3QNO - chains A and P of the 3 polymer chains in the assembly; structure by X-ray diffraction, 1.88 A resolution.

Chain A:
Protein: DNA Polymerase
Source organism: Enterobacteria phage RB69
Notes: EC 2.7.7.7
Reference sequence: Q38087 (DPOL_BPR69); numbering as in UniProt (aligned over 1-901)
Sequence (901 residues; each row starts with the number of its first residue):
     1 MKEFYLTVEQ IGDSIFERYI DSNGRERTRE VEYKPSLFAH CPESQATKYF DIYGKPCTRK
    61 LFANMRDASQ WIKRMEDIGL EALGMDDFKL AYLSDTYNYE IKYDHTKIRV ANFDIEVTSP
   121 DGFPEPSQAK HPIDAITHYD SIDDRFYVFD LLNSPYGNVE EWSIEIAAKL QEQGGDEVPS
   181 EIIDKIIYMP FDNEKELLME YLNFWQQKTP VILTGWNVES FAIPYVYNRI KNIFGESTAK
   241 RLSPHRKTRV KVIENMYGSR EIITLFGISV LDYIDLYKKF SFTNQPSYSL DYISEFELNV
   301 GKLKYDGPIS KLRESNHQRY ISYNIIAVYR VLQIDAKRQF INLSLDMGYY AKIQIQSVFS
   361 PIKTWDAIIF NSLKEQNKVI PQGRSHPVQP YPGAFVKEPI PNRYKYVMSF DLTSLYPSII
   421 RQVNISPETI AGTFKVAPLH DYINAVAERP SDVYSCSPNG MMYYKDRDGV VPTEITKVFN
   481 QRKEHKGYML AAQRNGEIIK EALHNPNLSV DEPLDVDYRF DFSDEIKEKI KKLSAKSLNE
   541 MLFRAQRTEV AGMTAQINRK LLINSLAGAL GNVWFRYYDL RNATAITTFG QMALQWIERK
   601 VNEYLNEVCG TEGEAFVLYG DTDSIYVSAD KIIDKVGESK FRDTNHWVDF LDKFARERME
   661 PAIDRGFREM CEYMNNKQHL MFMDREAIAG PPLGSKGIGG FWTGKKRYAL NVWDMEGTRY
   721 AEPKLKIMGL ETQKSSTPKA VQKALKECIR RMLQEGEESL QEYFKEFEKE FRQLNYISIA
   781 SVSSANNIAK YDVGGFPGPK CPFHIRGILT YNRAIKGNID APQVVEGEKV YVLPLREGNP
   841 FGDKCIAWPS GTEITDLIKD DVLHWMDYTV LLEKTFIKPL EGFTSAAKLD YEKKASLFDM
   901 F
Sequence notes: conflict Ala222 (Asp in Q38087), Ala327 (Asp in Q38087); engineered mutation Ala567 (Tyr in Q38087)
Metal / ion sites: Ca2+ site 1 near Glu116 (its only coordinating residue here); Ca2+ site 2: Asp411, Leu412, Asp623 (together with ATP); Ca2+ site 3: Asp411, Asp623 (together with ATP); Ca2+ site 4: Asn505, Asn507, Lys531
Residues lining bound ligands: ATP (adenosine-5'-triphosphate): Asp411, Leu412, Thr413, Ser414, Leu415, Tyr416, Pro417, Arg482, Lys486, Lys560, Leu561, Asn564, Thr622, Asp623
UniProt features mapped onto this chain:
  - region: Thr248 to Thr264 (Beta hairpin), Lys705 to Tyr708 (Binding of DNA in B-conformation), Leu897 to Phe901 (Interaction with the polymerase clamp)
  - binding site (Mg(2+)): Asp114, Glu116, Asp411, Leu412, Asp623
  - binding site (substrate): Ser414 to Tyr416, Arg482, Lys560
  - site: Asp621 (Optimization of metal coordination by the polymerase active site), Lys706 (Optimization of metal coordination by the polymerase active site), Asp714 (Essential for viral replication)
  - mutagenesis: Leu415 (L415A/G: Decreases base selectivity by several hundred fold; L415G/F: Increased misinsertion, increased mismatch extension and inefficient proofreading; L415M: No effect on base selectivity), Leu561 (L561A: No effect on the ability to recognize damaged DNA. Increase in probability of nucleotide incorporation), Ser565 (S565G: Increased incorporation efficiency of correct dNMPs; when associated with A-567), Asp621 (D621A: Drastic decrease in the efficiency of incorporation of dGMP), Lys706 (K706A: Almost complete loss of polymerase activity), Asp714 (D714A: Complete loss of viral replication)
From the paper describing this entry:
  - mutagenesis - Y567A (200-fold): increased catalytic activity on ATP
  - mutagenesis - Y567A: increased binding to ATP
  - conformationally variable residues: Ala567, Gly568
  - binding site for DNA Tempalte: Leu561, Gly568

Chain P:
Molecule: DNA Primer
Sequence (13 nucleotides; numbered 103 to 115; the number before each row is that of its first residue):
   103 GCGGACTGCT TAC
Modified / non-standard residues: DOC (2',3'-dideoxycytidine-5'-monophosphate) at position 115

Chain A / chain P interface:
Contacting residue pairs - 28 pairs, chain A then chain P:
  Asn284(A) with DT112(P), sugar contact; DT113(P), hydrogen bond to the phosphate
  Asp621(A) with DOC_115(P), sugar contact
  Thr622(A) with DOC_115(P), sugar contact
  Asp623(A) with DOC_115(P), sugar contact
  Lys706(A) with DA114(P), hydrogen bond to the base
  Tyr708(A) with DOC_115(P), hydrogen bond to the phosphate
  Met728(A) with DA114(P), phosphate contact; DOC_115(P), phosphate contact
  Gly729(A) with DT113(P), phosphate contact; DA114(P), hydrogen bond to the phosphate
  Gln733(A) with DT113(P), phosphate contact; DA114(P), phosphate contact
  Lys734(A) with DT113(P), phosphate contact
  Ser735(A) with DT112(P), phosphate contact; DT113(P), hydrogen bond to the phosphate
  Ser783(A) with DC111(P), sugar contact; DT112(P), phosphate contact
  Ser784(A) with DC111(P), phosphate contact; DT112(P), hydrogen bond to the phosphate
  Ala785(A) with DC111(P), phosphate contact
  Asn786(A) with DC111(P), hydrogen bond to the phosphate
  Lys790(A) with DG110(P), salt bridge to the phosphate
  Tyr791(A) with DT109(P), hydrogen bond to the phosphate; DG110(P), hydrogen bond to the phosphate
  Pro802(A) with DG110(P), sugar contact
  His804(A) with DG110(P), phosphate contact; DC111(P), salt bridge to the phosphate
Also at the interface, not in a pair above, chain A (26 interface residues in all): Tyr626, Ile727, Ser736, Val782, Asn787, Lys800, Lys829

Summary:
Chain A and chain P form an interface of 26 and 7 residues respectively, with 9 hydrogen bonds and 2 salt
bridges. Polar pairs include Lys706(A)-DA114(P), Asn284(A)-DT113(P) and Tyr708(A)-DOC_115(P). Bound to chain
A: ATP. From the paper: a binding site for DNA Tempalte at Leu561(A) and Gly568(A); Y567A of chain A increases
catalytic activity on ATP.
Chain A is DNA Polymerase (Enterobacteria phage RB69) and chain P is DNA Primer; the structure, RB69 DNA
Polymerase (Y567A) Ternary Complex with dATP Opposite 3tCo, was determined by X-ray diffraction, deposited
together with 3QNN.
